Entry 6WDT (electron microscopy, 3.10 A resolution); this record covers chains C and D of the 6 polymer chains in the assembly.

[Chain C]
Protein: viral protein 3
Organism: Enterovirus D68
UniProtKB: A0A097BW12 (A0A097BW12_9ENTO); residues 1-247 here correspond to UniProt positions 318-564 (UniProt number = residue number + 317)
Amino-acid sequence (247 residues; row label = number of the first residue in the row):
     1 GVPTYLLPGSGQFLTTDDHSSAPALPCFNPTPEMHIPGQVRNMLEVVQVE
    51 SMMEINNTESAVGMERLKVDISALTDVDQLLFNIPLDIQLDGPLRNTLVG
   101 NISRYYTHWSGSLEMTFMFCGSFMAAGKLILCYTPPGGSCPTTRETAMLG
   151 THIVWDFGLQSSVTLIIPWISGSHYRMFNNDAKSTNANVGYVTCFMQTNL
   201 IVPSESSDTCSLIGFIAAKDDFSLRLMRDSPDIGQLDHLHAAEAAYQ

[Chain D]
Protein: viral protein 4
Organism: Enterovirus D68
UniProtKB: A0A126D252 (A0A126D252_9ENTO); residues 1-68 here correspond to UniProt positions 2-69 (UniProt number = residue number + 1)
Amino-acid sequence (68 residues; row label = number of the first residue in the row):
     1 GAQVTRQQTGTHENANIATNGSHITYNQINFYKDSYAASASKQDFSQDPS
    51 KFTEPVVEGLKAGAPVLK
Unresolved in the structure: 1-28, 57-68

[Interface between chain C and chain D]
Pairs across the interface (33):
  D18(C) - S39(D)
  D18(C) - A40(D)  hydrogen bond (side chain-backbone)
  H19(C) - S39(D)
  S20(C) - N30(D)
  S20(C) - Y32(D)
  S20(C) - A37(D)
  S21(C) - Y32(D)
  S21(C) - A37(D)  hydrogen bond (backbone-backbone)
  A22(C) - Y32(D)
  P23(C) - Y32(D)
  P23(C) - D34(D)
  P23(C) - Y36(D)
  P23(C) - A37(D)  hydrophobic
  A24(C) - Y36(D)  hydrogen bond (backbone-side chain)
  L25(C) - D34(D)
  L25(C) - Y36(D)  hydrogen bond (backbone-side chain)
  P26(C) - D34(D)
  C27(C) - D34(D)  hydrogen bond (backbone-side chain)
  F28(C) - D34(D)
  Q39(C) - K51(D)  hydrogen bond (backbone-side chain)
  V40(C) - F52(D)  hydrophobic
  R41(C) - D44(D)
  R41(C) - S46(D)  hydrogen bond (side chain-backbone)
  R41(C) - Q47(D)
  R41(C) - D48(D)
  R41(C) - K51(D)
  N42(C) - Q47(D)
  E45(C) - Q47(D)
  E45(C) - D48(D)
  E45(C) - F52(D)
  Q48(C) - P49(D)
  Q48(C) - T53(D)
  V49(C) - F52(D)  hydrophobic
Other interface residues (no listed pair), chain C (19 interface residues in all): G38
Other interface residues (no listed pair), chain D (17 interface residues in all): I29, A38

[In short]
Chain C and chain D form an interface of 19 and 17 residues respectively, with 7 hydrogen bonds. Polar
contacts include D18(C)-A40(D), A24(C)-Y36(D) and L25(C)-Y36(D).
Chain C is viral protein 3 and chain D is viral protein 4, both from Enterovirus D68; the structure,
Enterovirus D68 in complex with human monoclonal antibody EV68-228, was determined by electron microscopy
together with 6WDS from the same study.
